Entry 6OT1 (electron microscopy, 3.50 A resolution); this record covers chains G and E of the 24 polymer chains in the assembly.

[Chain G (and E)]
Protein: BG505 gp120
From: Human immunodeficiency virus 1
Notes: chain E of this document is another copy of the same molecule, construct and numbering; everything in this record applies to it too
Reference sequence: Q2N0S6 (Q2N0S6_9HIV1); the construct lacks a stretch of the UniProt sequence and is renumbered around it, so the offset changes along the chain: 31-141 = UniProt 30-140; 150-185 = UniProt 141-176; 187-309 = UniProt 186-308; 312-321 = UniProt 309-318; 2 more segments
Sequence (480 residues; each row starts with the number of its first residue; note: 12 numbers in that range are skipped by the numbering (no residue carries them; nothing is unmodelled there); a row labelled like 185A-185I holds insertion residues (185A, then the next letters in order)):
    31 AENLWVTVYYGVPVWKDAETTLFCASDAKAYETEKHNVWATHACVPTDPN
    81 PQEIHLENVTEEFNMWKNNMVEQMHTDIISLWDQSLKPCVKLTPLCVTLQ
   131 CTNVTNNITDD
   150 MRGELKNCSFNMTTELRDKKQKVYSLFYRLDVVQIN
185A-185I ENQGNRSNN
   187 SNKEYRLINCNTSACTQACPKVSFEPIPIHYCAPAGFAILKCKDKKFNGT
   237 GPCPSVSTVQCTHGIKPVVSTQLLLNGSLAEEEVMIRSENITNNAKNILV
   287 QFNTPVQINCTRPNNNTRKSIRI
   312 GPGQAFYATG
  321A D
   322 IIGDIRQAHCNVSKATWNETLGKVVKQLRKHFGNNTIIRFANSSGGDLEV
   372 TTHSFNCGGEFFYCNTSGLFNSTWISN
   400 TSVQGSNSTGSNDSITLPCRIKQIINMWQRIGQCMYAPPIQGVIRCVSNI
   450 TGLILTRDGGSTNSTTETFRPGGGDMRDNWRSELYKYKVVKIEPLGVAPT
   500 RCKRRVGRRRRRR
Not modelled in the structure: 185A-185I, 400-410, 506-512
Sequence notes: conflict Cys201 (Ile200 in Q2N0S6), Asn332 (Thr330 in Q2N0S6), Cys433 (Ala430 in Q2N0S6), Cys501 (Ala498 in Q2N0S6), Gly506 (Val503 in Q2N0S6), Arg507 (Gly504 in Q2N0S6), Arg509 (Glu506 in Q2N0S6), Arg510 (Lys507 in Q2N0S6); expression tag (512)
Cystine bridges: Cys54-Cys74, Cys119-Cys205, Cys126-Cys196, Cys131-Cys157, Cys201-Cys433, Cys218-Cys247, Cys228-Cys239, Cys296-Cys331, Cys378-Cys445, Cys385-Cys418
Covalent attachments: N-acetylglucosamine (NAG) linked to Asn88, Asn133, Asn156, Asn160, Asn197, Asn234, Asn262, Asn295, Asn301, Asn339, Asn355, Asn363, Asn386, Asn392, Asn448; glycan linked to Asn137, Asn276, Asn332

[How chain G and chain E interact]
Pairs across the interface - 14 pairs, chain G then chain E:
  Thr123(G) with Arg166(E)
  Cys126(G) with Glu164(E); Leu165(E); Arg166(E), hydrogen bond (backbone-backbone)
  Val127(G) with Leu165(E); Asp167(E)
  Thr128(G) with Leu165(E); Asp167(E), hydrogen bond
  Cys196(G) with Glu164(E); Pro313(E)
  Asn197(G) with Arg308(E), hydrogen bond
  Thr198(G) with Gly314(E)
  Ser199(G) with Gly314(E)
  Ala200(G) with Pro313(E), hydrophobic
Also at the interface, not in a pair above, chain G (10 interface residues in all): Arg192
Also at the interface, not in a pair above, chain E (8 interface residues in all): Lys168

[In short]
10 residues of chain G and 8 residues of chain E are in contact; the contacts include 3 hydrogen bonds. Polar
contacts include Thr128(G)-Asp167(E), Asn197(G)-Arg308(E) and Cys126(G)-Arg166(E). N-acetylglucosamine is
covalently linked to Asn88(G), Asn133(G), Asn156(G), Asn160(G), Asn197(G) and Asn234(G) and 9 more.
Both chains are BG505 gp120 (Human immunodeficiency virus 1). Entry 6OT1 (Cryo-EM structure of
vaccine-elicited antibody 0PV-b.01 in complex with HIV-1 Env BG505 DS-SOSIP and antibodies VRC03 ...) was
determined by electron microscopy together with 6MPH, 6MQC, 6MQE, 6MQM, 6MQR, 6N16 and 4 further entries from
the same study.
